4RTS - chains A and G of the 3 polymer chains in the assembly; structure by X-ray diffraction, 2.49 A resolution.

[Chain A]
Protein: DNA adenine methylase
From: Escherichia coli
UniProtKB: H0Q7C9 (H0Q7C9_ECOLI); residues 1-278 here = UniProt positions 1-278
Sequence (298 residues; each row starts with the number of its first residue; numbers below 1 keep their minus sign (Met-19 is residue -19)):
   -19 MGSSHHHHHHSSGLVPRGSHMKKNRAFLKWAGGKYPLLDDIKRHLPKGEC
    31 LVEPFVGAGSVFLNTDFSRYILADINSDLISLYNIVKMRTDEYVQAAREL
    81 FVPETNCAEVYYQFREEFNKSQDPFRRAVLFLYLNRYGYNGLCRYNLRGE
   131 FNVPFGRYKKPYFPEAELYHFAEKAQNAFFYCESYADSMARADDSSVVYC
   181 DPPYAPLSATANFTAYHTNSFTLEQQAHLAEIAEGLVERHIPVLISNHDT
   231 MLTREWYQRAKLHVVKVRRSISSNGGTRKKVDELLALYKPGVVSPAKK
Disordered / not traced: -19 to 2, 189-199, 248-261, 271-278
Construct notes: expression tag (-19 to 0)
Small-molecule neighbours: S-adenosylmethionine (SAM): Trp10, Ala11, Gly12, Pro34, Phe35, Gly37, Asp54, Ile55, Asn56, Leu59, Glu163, Ser164, Tyr165, Asp181, Pro182, Pro183, Tyr184, Phe201, Gln205
Reported in the primary citation:
  - binding site for the 12-nt DNA strand (chain G): Tyr119

[Chain G]
Molecule: 12-nt DNA strand
Sequence (12 nucleotides; row label = number of the first residue in the row):
     1 TCTAAGTCTAAG

[Chain A / chain G interface]
Residue-residue contacts - 12 pairs, chain A then chain G:
  Tyr92(A) - DG12(G)  phosphate contact
  Arg95(A) - DG12(G)  salt bridge to the phosphate
  Arg124(A) - DA11(G)  hydrogen bond to the base
  Arg124(A) - DG12(G)  hydrogen bond to the base
  Asn126(A) - DA10(G)  phosphate contact
  Asn126(A) - DA11(G)  hydrogen bond to the phosphate
  Leu127(A) - DT9(G)  phosphate contact
  Leu127(A) - DA10(G)  hydrogen bond to the phosphate
  Asn132(A) - DA10(G)  sugar contact
  Asn132(A) - DA11(G)  hydrogen bond to the phosphate
  Asn132(A) - DG12(G)  phosphate contact
  Pro134(A) - DG12(G)  phosphate contact
Also at the interface, not in a pair above, chain A (9 interface residues in all): Arg128, Val133

[Overview]
9 residues of chain A and 4 residues of chain G are in contact, with 5 hydrogen bonds and 1 salt bridge. Polar
pairs include Arg124(A)-DA11(G), Arg124(A)-DG12(G) and Asn126(A)-DA11(G). Ligands of chain A:
S-adenosylmethionine. From the paper: a binding site for the 12-nt DNA strand (chain G) at Tyr119(A).
Chain A is DNA adenine methylase (Escherichia coli) and chain G is a 12-nt DNA strand; the structure, Complex
of Escherichia coli DNA Adenine Methyltransferase (DAM) with AdoMet and a 5-bp non-canonical site (GTCTA), was
determined by X-ray diffraction (same publication as 4RTJ, 4RTK, 4RTL, 4RTM, 4RTN, 4RTO and 3 further
entries).
